Entry 9GB1 (electron microscopy, 2.71 A resolution); this record covers chains Y and l of the 36 polymer chains in the assembly.

Chain Y (and l):
Molecule: gp55 - Tail sheath protein
Organism: Clostridioides difficile
Notes: chain l of this document is another copy of the same molecule, construct and numbering; everything in this record applies to it too
Reference sequence: A0A9X8RMY4 (A0A9X8RMY4_CLODI); numbering as in UniProt (aligned over 1-473)
Amino-acid sequence (473 residues; row label = number of the first residue in the row):
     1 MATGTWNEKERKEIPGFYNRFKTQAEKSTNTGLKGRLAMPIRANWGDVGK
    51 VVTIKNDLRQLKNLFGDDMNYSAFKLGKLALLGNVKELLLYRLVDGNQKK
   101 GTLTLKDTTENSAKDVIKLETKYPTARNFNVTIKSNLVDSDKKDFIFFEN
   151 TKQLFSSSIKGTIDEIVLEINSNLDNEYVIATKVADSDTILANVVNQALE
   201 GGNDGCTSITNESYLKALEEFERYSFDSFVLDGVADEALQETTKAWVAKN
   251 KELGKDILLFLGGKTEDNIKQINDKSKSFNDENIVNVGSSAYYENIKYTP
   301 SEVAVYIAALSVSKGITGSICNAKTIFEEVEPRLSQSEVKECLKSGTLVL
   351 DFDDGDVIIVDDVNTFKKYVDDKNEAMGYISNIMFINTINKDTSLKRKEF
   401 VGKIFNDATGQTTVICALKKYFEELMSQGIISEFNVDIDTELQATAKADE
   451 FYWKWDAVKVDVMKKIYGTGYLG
Disordered / not traced: 1-12, 473

How chain Y and chain l interact:
Pairs across the interface - 12 pairs, chain Y then chain l:
  D372(Y) - T23(l)
  N390(Y) - N19(l)
  T393(Y) - F17(l)
  T393(Y) - N19(l)  hydrogen bond
  S394(Y) - F17(l)
  S394(Y) - N19(l)  hydrogen bond
  K396(Y) - F17(l)
  R397(Y) - G16(l)
  R397(Y) - F17(l)
  F400(Y) - F17(l)  hydrophobic
  E441(Y) - S28(l)
  W453(Y) - N19(l)
Also at the interface, not in a pair above, chain Y (11 interface residues in all): V401, W455
Also at the interface, not in a pair above, chain l (6 interface residues in all): P15

Overview:
Chain Y and chain l form an interface of 11 and 6 residues respectively, with 2 hydrogen bonds. Polar pairs
include T393(Y)-N19(l) and S394(Y)-N19(l).
Both chains are gp55 - Tail sheath protein (Clostridioides difficile). Entry 9GB1 (Extended phiCD508 tail) was
determined by electron microscopy, deposited together with 9G8S, 9GB0, 9GB2, 9GB5 and 9GB7.
